PDB entry 8OUW | electron microscopy, 3.75 A resolution | chains B and D of the 19 polymer chains in the assembly

[Chain B]
Protein: Probable DNA replication complex GINS protein PSF2
Source organism: Caenorhabditis elegans
Reference sequence: O62193 (PSF2_CAEEL); residues 1-180 here = UniProt positions 1-180
Sequence (180 residues; each row starts with the number of its first residue):
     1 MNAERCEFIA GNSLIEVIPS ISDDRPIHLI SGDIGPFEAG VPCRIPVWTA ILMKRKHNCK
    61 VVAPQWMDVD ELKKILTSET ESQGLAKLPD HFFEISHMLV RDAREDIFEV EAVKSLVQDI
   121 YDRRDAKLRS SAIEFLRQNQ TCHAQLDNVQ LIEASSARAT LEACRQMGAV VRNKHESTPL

[Chain D]
Protein: DNA replication complex GINS protein SLD5
Source organism: Caenorhabditis elegans
Reference sequence: Q9U2W9 (Q9U2W9_CAEEL); numbering as in UniProt (aligned over 1-224)
Sequence (224 residues; each row starts with the number of its first residue):
     1 MAVTDSATTF LDFDDDEYDE MTTPEEVLRK MTATWQNELC APCLLPTQME LVEILLDQIQ
    61 GMEENIGKQT DKMQLRISVH RVELQRIGFI TSDYVRCRLQ KIESNPHDAI DQHKKRKEEG
   121 KSDLLSESEM KFAEEYALAE SNLFQKTVLE FMPAALKKMP VPRGDHDDVM VYAKVTSDDV
   181 GNVAIPDWQD LNGEVILEME PESCHLIPFE SVHQLVEDGN IQLM
Unresolved in the structure: 1-21

[Chain B / chain D interface]
Contacting residue pairs (65):
  R5(B) with W35(D); D93(D), salt bridge
  F8(B) with R86(D), hydrogen bond (backbone-side chain); F89(D), hydrophobic; I90(D), hydrophobic
  I9(B) with W35(D), hydrophobic; Q36(D)
  N12(B) with R86(D), hydrogen bond
  I21(B) with L75(D), hydrophobic
  D23(B) with R76(D), salt bridge
  D24(B) with R76(D), salt bridge
  R25(B) with R76(D), hydrogen bond (backbone-side chain)
  P26(B) with R76(D), hydrogen bond (backbone-side chain)
  I27(B) with R76(D); H80(D)
  H28(B) with H80(D)
  L29(B) with V79(D), hydrophobic; E83(D)
  I30(B) with P24(D); E25(D); E83(D), hydrogen bond (backbone-side chain); I87(D), hydrophobic
  S31(B) with E25(D); E83(D), hydrogen bond
  W48(B) with V79(D); V82(D), hydrophobic; R86(D)
  N58(B) with L75(D)
  N139(B) with W188(D)
  Q140(B) with W188(D); Q189(D)
  T141(B) with W188(D)
  C142(B) with M170(D); W188(D); L206(D); P208(D)
  H143(B) with L197(D); H205(D), hydrogen bond; L206(D)
  A144(B) with H205(D); L206(D), hydrogen bond (backbone-backbone)
  Q145(B) with E200(D), hydrogen bond; S203(D); C204(D); H205(D)
  L146(B) with Y172(D), hydrophobic; C204(D), hydrogen bond (backbone-backbone)
  D147(B) with S203(D); C204(D), hydrogen bond (side chain-backbone)
  V149(B) with M224(D)
  Q150(B) with M224(D)
  L151(B) with M224(D), hydrophobic
  A154(B) with Y172(D)
  A157(B) with Y172(D), hydrogen bond (backbone-side chain)
  R158(B) with M224(D), hydrogen bond (side chain-backbone)
  T160(B) with Y172(D)
  L161(B) with Y172(D), hydrophobic; L206(D), hydrophobic
  C164(B) with M170(D), hydrophobic
  R165(B) with D168(D)
  M167(B) with W188(D), hydrophobic
  G168(B) with W188(D)
  R172(B) with D168(D), salt bridge
  H175(B) with L191(D); N192(D)
Other interface residues (no listed pair), chain B (50 interface residues in all): M1, G11, G32, T49, L52, M53, K56, F135, N148, A169, V171
Other interface residues (no listed pair), chain D (41 interface residues in all): L28, L39, Q58, M62, S78, L84, V169, V171, I185, P186, D187

[Summary]
Chain B and chain D form an interface of 50 and 41 residues respectively, with 13 hydrogen bonds and 4 salt
bridges. Polar contacts include R5(B)-D93(D), D23(B)-R76(D) and D24(B)-R76(D).
Chain B is Probable DNA replication complex GINS protein PSF2 and chain D is DNA replication complex GINS
protein SLD5, both from Caenorhabditis elegans; the structure, Cryo-EM structure of CMG helicase bound to
TIM-1/TIPN-1 and homodimeric DNSN-1 on fork DNA (Caenorhabditis elegans), was determined by electron
microscopy.
